8WV8 - chains A and B; structure by X-ray diffraction, 2.93 A resolution.

== Chain A (and B) ==
Protein: Circadian clock oscillator protein KaiC
Source organism: Synechococcus elongatus
Notes: chain B of this document is another copy of the same molecule, construct and numbering; everything in this record applies to it too
Reference sequence: Q79PF4 (KAIC_SYNE7); residue numbers follow UniProt; this construct covers 1-519
Amino-acid sequence (519 residues; numbered 1 to 519; the number before each row is that of its first residue):
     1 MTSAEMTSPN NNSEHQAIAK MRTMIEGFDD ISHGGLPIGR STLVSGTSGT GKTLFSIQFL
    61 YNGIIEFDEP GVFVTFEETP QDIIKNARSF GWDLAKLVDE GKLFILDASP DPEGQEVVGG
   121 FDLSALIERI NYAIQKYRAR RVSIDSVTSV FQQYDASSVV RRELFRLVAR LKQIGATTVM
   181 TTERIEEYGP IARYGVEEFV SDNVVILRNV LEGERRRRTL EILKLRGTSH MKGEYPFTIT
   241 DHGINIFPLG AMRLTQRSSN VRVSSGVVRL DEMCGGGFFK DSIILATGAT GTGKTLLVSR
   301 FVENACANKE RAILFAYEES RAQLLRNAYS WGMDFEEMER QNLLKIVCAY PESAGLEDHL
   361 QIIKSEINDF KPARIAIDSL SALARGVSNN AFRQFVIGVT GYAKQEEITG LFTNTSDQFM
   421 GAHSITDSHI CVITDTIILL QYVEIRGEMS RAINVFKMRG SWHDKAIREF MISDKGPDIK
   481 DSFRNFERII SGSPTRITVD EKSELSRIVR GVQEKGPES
Unresolved in the structure: 1-17, 109-122, 249-256, 421-422, 498-519 (chain B: 1-17, 109-122, 250-256, 421-424, 498-519)
Sequence notes: engineered mutation C431 (Ser in Q79PF4), V432 (Thr in Q79PF4)
Bound ions: Mg2+ site 1: T53 (together with ATP); Mg2+ site 2: T295 (together with ATP)
Ligand contacts:
  - ATP (adenosine-5'-triphosphate), molecule 1: T47, S48, G49, T50, G51, K52, T53, L54, S89, F90, R218, I239, T240
  - ATP, molecule 2: F199, K224, L225, R226, T228, S229, H230, K232
  - ATP, molecule 3: A289, T290, G291, T292, G293, K294, T295, L296, E318, S330, W331, T415, R451, I472, S473
  - ATP, molecule 4: V432, K457, M458, R459, G460, S461, W462, H463, K465
Curated features (UniProtKB/Swiss-Prot):
  - region: Q115 to D122 (B-loop, required to bind KaiB and SasA), P248 to N260 (Linker), R488 to I497 (A-loop, interacts with KaiA)
  - active site: E77 (Proton acceptor in CI (KaiC 1)), E318 (Proton acceptor in CII (KaiC 2))
  - binding site (ATP): G49, T50, G51, K52, T53, L54, S89, K224, L225, R226, T228, H230, T240, D241, T290, G291, T292, G293, K294, T295 and 9 more in UniProt
  - binding site (Mg(2+)): T53, T295, E318
  - mutagenesis: T42 (T42S: Extends the period of the circadian rhythm to 28 hours in reconstituted KaiABC complex. Decreased endogenous ATPase), K52 (K52A: Induces an arrhythmic phenotype, significantly reduced ATP-binding), G71 (G71A: Lowers the amplitude and distords the waveform of the circadian rhythm), A87 (A87V: In kaiC1; shortens the period of the circadian rhythm to 22 hours), W92 (W92F: Increases photoperiod in presence of KaiA and KaiB), A108 (A108E: No longer binds KaiB, no formation of KaiCBA, still phosphorylated; A108L: Reduced binding of KaiB, reduced formation of KaiCBA, still phosphorylated), G114 (G114A: Extends the period of the circadian rhythm to 27 hours), Q115 (Q115A: Abolishes the circadian rhythm), S146 (S146P: CI hydrolysis rate halves, increases period of the circadian rhythm by nearly 50%; S146W: Loss of stable oscillation in presence of KaiA and KaiB), Q153 (Q153A: Higher CI ATPase activity, clock speeds up), S157 (S157C: In kaiC2; extends the period of the circadian rhythm to 29 hours. Lower CI ATPase activity, clock slows down ...), R215 (R215C: In kaiC3; shortens the period of the circadian rhythm to 16 hours and decreases the interaction with KaiA), 30 further mutagenesis entries in UniProt
Reported in the primary citation:
  - conformationally variable residues (order/disorder transition, side-chain flip): R393, H429, C431
  - contacts within the chain: R217-Q394 (hydrogen bond)

== Interface between chain A and chain B ==
Pairs across the interface - 78 pairs, chain A then chain B:
  S48(A) with E198(B), hydrogen bond (side chain-backbone); F199(B); L223(B); K224(B), hydrogen bond
  G49(A) with K224(B)
  N86(A) with R40(B), hydrogen bond; R226(B); G227(B)
  Q152(A) with S158(B)
  E183(A) with R161(B), salt bridge; F199(B)
  R184(A) with F199(B)
  R193(A) with G195(B), hydrogen bond (side chain-backbone); V196(B); F199(B)
  L211(A) with E234(B)
  E214(A) with R217(B), salt bridge; T219(B); G233(B); E234(B), hydrogen bond (backbone-backbone)
  R215(A) with K232(B), hydrogen bond (side chain-backbone); G233(B); E234(B); Y235(B), hydrogen bond
  R216(A) with E221(B), salt bridge; L223(B); K232(B); G233(B)
  T290(A) with C431(B), hydrogen bond (side chain-backbone); I437(B); F456(B); K457(B), hydrogen bond
  G291(A) with K457(B)
  E318(A) with V432(B)
  E319(A) with R459(B)
  A322(A) with S258(B)
  Q323(A) with S258(B); K404(B); D435(B), hydrogen bond; R459(B)
  R326(A) with S258(B), hydrogen bond; S259(B); N260(B); R459(B); G460(B)
  N327(A) with R459(B); G460(B)
  S330(A) with G460(B)
  E352(A) with I397(B)
  R385(A) with R393(B); I430(B)
  G386(A) with N390(B); R393(B)
  T415(A) with V432(B)
  D417(A) with T426(B)
  Q418(A) with I425(B); T426(B)
  F419(A) with F456(B), hydrophobic; I490(B), hydrophobic
  M420(A) with I425(B); I490(B), hydrophobic
  Y442(A) with F456(B), hydrophobic
  E444(A) with I467(B); R488(B); I489(B), hydrogen bond (side chain-backbone); I490(B), hydrogen bond (side chain-backbone)
  R446(A) with F483(B); R484(B)
  G447(A) with A466(B); I467(B), hydrogen bond (backbone-backbone); S482(B); F483(B), hydrogen bond (backbone-backbone)
  E448(A) with K465(B); A466(B)
  M449(A) with N454(B); K465(B), hydrogen bond (backbone-backbone)
  R451(A) with K465(B)
  S493(A) with R488(B)
Also at the interface, not in a pair above, chain A (47 interface residues in all): T47, D82, S89, T148, S149, Q153, N209, G213, R218, I239, S353
Also at the interface, not in a pair above, chain B (57 interface residues in all): Y188, T228, L249, R257, F279, Q394, D427, I433, H463, D464, F486

== In short ==
The interface between chain A and chain B involves 47 residues on one side and 57 on the other; the contacts
include 16 hydrogen bonds and 3 salt bridges. Among the polar pairs are E183(A)-R161(B), E214(A)-R217(B) and
R216(A)-E221(B). From the paper: conformational variability at R393(A), H429(A) and C431(A); contacts within
the chain involving Q394(A) and R217(A).
Both chains are Circadian clock oscillator protein KaiC (Synechococcus elongatus). Entry 8WV8 (Crystal
Structure of Cyanobacterial Circadian Clock Protein KaiC) was determined by X-ray diffraction together with
8WVE from the same study.
